Entry 1RCO (X-ray diffraction, 2.30 A resolution); this record covers chains S and T of the 16 polymer chains in the assembly.

[Chain S (and T)]
Protein: Ribulose bisphosphate carboxylase/oxygenase
From: Spinacia oleracea
Notes: EC 4.1.1.39; chain T of this document is another copy of the same molecule, construct and numbering; everything in this record applies to it too
Reference sequence: P00870 (RBS1_SPIOL); residues 1-123 here correspond to UniProt positions 58-180 (UniProt number = residue number + 57)
Amino-acid sequence (123 residues; row label = number of the first residue in the row):
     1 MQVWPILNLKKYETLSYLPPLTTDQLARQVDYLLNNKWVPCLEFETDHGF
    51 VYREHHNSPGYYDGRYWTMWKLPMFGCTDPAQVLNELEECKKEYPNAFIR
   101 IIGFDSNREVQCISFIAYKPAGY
Differences from the reference sequence: conflict Gln-2 (Lys59 in P00870), Ile-6 (Thr63 in P00870), Leu-7 (Gln64 in P00870), Leu-9 (Met66 in P00870), Lys-11 (Arg68 in P00870), Glu-109 (Gln166 in P00870), Ile-113 (Val170 in P00870)

[How chain S and chain T interact]
Contacting residue pairs (11; chain S residue first):
  Phe-44(S) / Ile-6(T)  hydrophobic
  Thr-46(S) / Ile-6(T)
  Thr-46(S) / Leu-7(T)
  Asp-47(S) / Leu-7(T)
  Thr-68(S) / Ile-6(T)
  Trp-70(S) / Val-3(T)  hydrophobic
  Lys-71(S) / Met-1(T)
  Lys-71(S) / Val-3(T)
  Tyr-94(S) / Pro-5(T)
  Tyr-94(S) / Ile-6(T)
  Asn-96(S) / Leu-7(T)
Also at the interface, not in a pair above, chain S (9 interface residues in all): Met-69
Also at the interface, not in a pair above, chain T (6 interface residues in all): Trp-4

[Summary]
The interface between chain S and chain T involves 9 residues on one side and 6 on the other.
Both chains are Ribulose bisphosphate carboxylase/oxygenase (Spinacia oleracea). Entry 1RCO (Spinach rubisco
in complex with the inhibitor D-xylulose-2,2-diol-1,5-bisphosphate) was determined by X-ray diffraction
together with 1RBO from the same study.
